PDB entry 9N8P | electron microscopy, 9.00 A resolution (very low resolution: no residue pairs are listed; an interface is given only as per-side residue counts) | chains G and H of the 12 polymer chains in the assembly

# Chain G
Name: Hemagglutinin
Source organism: Influenza A virus (A/Puerto Rico/8/1934(H1N1))
Reference sequence: P03452 (HEMA_I34A1); the construct lacks a stretch of the UniProt sequence and is renumbered around it, so the offset changes along the chain: 4-42 = UniProt 17-55; 44-49 = UniProt 56-61; 50-325 = UniProt 63-338
Sequence (327 residues; each row starts with the number of its first residue; note: 1 number in that range is skipped by the numbering (no residue carries it; nothing is unmodelled there)):
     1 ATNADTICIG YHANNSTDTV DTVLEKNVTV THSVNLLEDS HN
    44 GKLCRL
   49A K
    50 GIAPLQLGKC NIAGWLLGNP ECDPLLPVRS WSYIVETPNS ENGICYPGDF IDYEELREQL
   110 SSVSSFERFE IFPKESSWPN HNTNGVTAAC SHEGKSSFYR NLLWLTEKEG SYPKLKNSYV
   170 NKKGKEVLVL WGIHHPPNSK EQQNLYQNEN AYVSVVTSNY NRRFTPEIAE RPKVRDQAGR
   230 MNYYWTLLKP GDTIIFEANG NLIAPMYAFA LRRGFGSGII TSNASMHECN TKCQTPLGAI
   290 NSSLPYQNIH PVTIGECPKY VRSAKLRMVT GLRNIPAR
Unresolved in the structure: 1-4
Sequence notes: expression tag (1-3, 326-327); conflict Arg-261 (Ser274 in P03452)
UniProt features mapped onto this chain:
  - glycosylation (N-linked (GlcNAc...) asparagine): Asn-14, Asn-15, Asn-27, Asn-272, Asn-290
Cystine bridges: Cys-47/Cys-278, Cys-59/Cys-71, Cys-94/Cys-139, Cys-282/Cys-306

# Chain H
Name: Hemagglutinin HA2 chain
Source organism: Influenza A virus (A/Puerto Rico/8/1934(H1N1))
Reference sequence: P03452 (HEMA_I34A1); residues 502-660 here correspond to UniProt positions 345-503 (UniProt number = residue number - 157)
Sequence (160 residues; each row starts with the number of its first residue):
   501 GLFGAIAGFI EGGWTGMIDG WYGYHHQNEQ GSGYAADQKS TQNAINGITN KVNSVIEKMN
   561 IQFTAVGKEF NKLEKRMENL NNKVDDGFLD IWTYNAELLV LLENERTLDF HDSNVKNLYE
   621 KVKSQLKNNA KEIGNGCFEF YHKCDNECME SVRNGTYDYP
Sequence notes: expression tag (501); conflict Ser-554 (Thr397 in P03452), Asn-582 (Lys425 in P03452)
UniProt features mapped onto this chain:
  - glycosylation: Asn-654 (N-linked (GlcNAc...) asparagine)
Cystine bridges: Cys-644/Cys-648

# How chain G and chain H interact
At this resolution (9 A) residue pairs are not listed: 53 residues of chain G and 71 of chain H lie at the interface.
Disulfides between the chains: Cys-8(G)/Cys-637(H)

# Overview
53 residues of chain G and 71 residues of chain H are in contact.
Chain G is Hemagglutinin and chain H is Hemagglutinin HA2 chain, both from Influenza A virus (A/Puerto
Rico/8/1934(H1N1)); the structure, Subtomogram average of dimers of influenza HA trimers, was determined by
electron microscopy.
